6Y8D - chains A and B; structure by X-ray diffraction, 1.51 A resolution.

== Chain A ==
Protein: 14-3-3 protein sigma
Organism: Homo sapiens
Reference sequence: P31947 (1433S_HUMAN); residue numbers follow UniProt; this construct covers 1-248
Chain sequence (253 residues; row label = number of the first residue in the row; numbers below 1 keep their minus sign (Gly-4 is residue -4)):
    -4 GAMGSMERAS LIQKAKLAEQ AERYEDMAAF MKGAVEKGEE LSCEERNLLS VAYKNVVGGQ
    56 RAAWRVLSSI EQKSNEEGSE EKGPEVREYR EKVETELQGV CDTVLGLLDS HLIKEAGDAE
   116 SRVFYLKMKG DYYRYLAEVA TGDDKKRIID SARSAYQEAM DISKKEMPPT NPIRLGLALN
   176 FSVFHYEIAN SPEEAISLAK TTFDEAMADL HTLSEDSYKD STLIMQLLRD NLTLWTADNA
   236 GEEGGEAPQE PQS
Not modelled in the structure: 72-73, 232-248
Sequence notes: expression tag (-4 to 0)
Modified positions: Cys38 (S-hydroxycysteine; CSO)
Ion coordination: Mg2+ site 1 near Glu2 (its only coordinating residue here); Mg2+ site 2: Glu35, Glu110, Glu188; Mg2+ site 3: Glu40, Ser192, Thr196; Mg2+ site 4 near Glu89 (its only coordinating residue here)
Swiss-Prot annotation at these positions:
  - site (Interaction with phosphoserine on interacting protein): Arg56, Arg129
  - modified residue (Phosphoserine): Ser5, Ser74, Ser248

== Chain B ==
Protein: Val-glu-his-sep-leu-asp-asn-lys
Chain sequence (8 residues; each row starts with the number of its first residue):
   300 VEHSLDNK
Not modelled in the structure: 300, 305-307
Modified positions: Ser303 (phosphoserine; SEP)

== How chain A and chain B interact ==
Contacting residue pairs - 14 pairs, chain A then chain B:
  Arg56(A) - Glu301(B)  salt bridge
  Arg56(A) - Ser303(B)
  Arg60(A) - Glu301(B)  salt bridge
  Lys122(A) - Leu304(B)
  Arg129(A) - Ser303(B)
  Tyr130(A) - Ser303(B)
  Leu174(A) - His302(B)
  Leu174(A) - Ser303(B)
  Leu174(A) - Leu304(B)
  Asn175(A) - Ser303(B)
  Asn175(A) - Leu304(B)  hydrogen bond (side chain-backbone)
  Val178(A) - His302(B)
  Glu182(A) - His302(B)  salt bridge
  Asn226(A) - His302(B)  hydrogen bond (side chain-backbone)
Also at the interface, not in a pair above, chain A (13 interface residues in all): Gly171, Ile219, Leu222

== Overview ==
The interface between chain A and chain B involves 13 residues on one side and 4 on the other, with 2 hydrogen
bonds and 3 salt bridges. Polar contacts include Arg56(A)-Glu301(B), Arg60(A)-Glu301(B) and
Glu182(A)-His302(B). Glu35(A), Glu110(A) and Glu188(A) form the Mg2+ site 2.
Here chain A is 14-3-3 protein sigma (Homo sapiens) and chain B is Val-glu-his-sep-leu-asp-asn-lys. Entry 6Y8D
(14-3-3 Sigma in complex with phosphorylated caspase{pS164} peptide) was determined by X-ray diffraction,
deposited together with 6Y3M, 6Y3O, 6Y3R, 6Y3S, 6Y40, 6Y44 and 3 further entries.
